Entry 7ZAN (X-ray diffraction, 5.06 A resolution (low resolution: residue-level contacts below are approximate; hydrogen-bond / salt-bridge calls are withheld)); this record covers chains A and B of the 4 polymer chains in the assembly.

== Chain A (and B) ==
Name: Interleukin-17A
Organism: Homo sapiens
Notes: fragment: il-17a; chain B of this document is another copy of the same molecule, construct and numbering; everything in this record applies to it too
UniProtKB: Q16552 (IL17_HUMAN); residue numbers follow UniProt; this construct covers 34-155
Chain sequence (123 residues; numbered 33 to 155; the number before each row is that of its first residue):
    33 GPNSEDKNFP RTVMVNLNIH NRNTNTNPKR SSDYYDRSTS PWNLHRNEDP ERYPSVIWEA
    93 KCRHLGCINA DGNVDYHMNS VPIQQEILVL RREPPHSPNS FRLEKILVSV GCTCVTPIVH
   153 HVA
Not modelled in the structure: 33-36, 59-63 (chain B: 33-42, 154-155)
Sequence notes: expression tag (33); engineered mutation Asp68 (Asn in Q16552), Ser129 (Cys in Q16552)
Disulfide bonds: Cys94-Cys144, Cys99-Cys146

== Interface between chain A and chain B ==
Pairs across the interface - 106 pairs, chain A then chain B:
  Asp38(A) - Met46(B)
  Arg43(A) - Val47(B)
  Arg43(A) - Asn48(B)
  Arg43(A) - Leu49(B)
  Arg43(A) - Asn50(B)
  Thr44(A) - Met46(B)
  Thr44(A) - Val47(B)
  Val45(A) - Val45(B)
  Val45(A) - Met46(B)
  Val45(A) - Val47(B)
  Val45(A) - Leu49(B)
  Val45(A) - Phe133(B)
  Met46(A) - Thr44(B)
  Met46(A) - Val45(B)
  Met46(A) - Pro130(B)
  Met46(A) - Asn131(B)
  Met46(A) - Ser132(B)
  Met46(A) - Phe133(B)
  Val47(A) - Thr44(B)
  Val47(A) - Val45(B)
  Val47(A) - Val47(B)
  Val47(A) - Asn131(B)
  Val47(A) - Phe133(B)
  Val47(A) - Leu135(B)
  Asn48(A) - Arg43(B)
  Asn48(A) - Asn131(B)
  Asn48(A) - Phe133(B)
  Asn48(A) - Arg134(B)
  Leu49(A) - Arg43(B)
  Leu49(A) - Thr44(B)
  Leu49(A) - Val45(B)
  Asn50(A) - Arg134(B)
  Ile51(A) - Leu135(B)
  Ile51(A) - Lys137(B)
  His52(A) - Arg134(B)
  His52(A) - Leu135(B)
  His52(A) - Glu136(B)
  His52(A) - Lys137(B)
  Arg54(A) - Glu136(B)
  Arg54(A) - Lys137(B)
  Arg54(A) - Ile138(B)
  Thr56(A) - Glu118(B)
  Thr56(A) - Lys137(B)
  Tyr66(A) - Val113(B)
  Tyr66(A) - Pro114(B)
  Arg69(A) - Val147(B)
  Arg69(A) - Thr148(B)
  Arg69(A) - Pro149(B)
  Arg69(A) - Ile150(B)
  Ser70(A) - Thr145(B)
  Ser70(A) - Cys146(B)
  Ser70(A) - Val147(B)
  Thr71(A) - Met110(B)
  Thr71(A) - Cys146(B)
  Ser72(A) - Thr145(B)
  Tyr85(A) - Leu120(B)
  Tyr85(A) - Lys137(B)
  Met110(A) - Thr71(B)
  Val113(A) - Tyr66(B)
  Pro114(A) - Lys61(B)
  Ile115(A) - Ile115(B)
  Ile115(A) - Val142(B)
  Gln117(A) - Val142(B)
  Glu118(A) - Asn53(B)
  Ile119(A) - Ile119(B)
  Leu120(A) - Tyr85(B)
  Leu120(A) - Pro86(B)
  Leu120(A) - Leu120(B)
  Leu122(A) - Val47(B)
  Asn131(A) - Val45(B)
  Asn131(A) - Met46(B)
  Ser132(A) - Met46(B)
  Phe133(A) - Met46(B)
  Phe133(A) - Val47(B)
  Phe133(A) - Asn48(B)
  Arg134(A) - Asn48(B)
  Arg134(A) - Asn50(B)
  Arg134(A) - His52(B)
  Leu135(A) - Asn48(B)
  Leu135(A) - Leu49(B)
  Leu135(A) - Ile51(B)
  Leu135(A) - His52(B)
  Glu136(A) - Ile51(B)
  Glu136(A) - His52(B)
  Glu136(A) - Arg54(B)
  Lys137(A) - Ile51(B)
  Lys137(A) - His52(B)
  Lys137(A) - Asn53(B)
  Lys137(A) - Arg54(B)
  Lys137(A) - Asn55(B)
  Leu139(A) - Asn55(B)
  Val142(A) - Ile115(B)
  Val142(A) - Gln117(B)
  Cys144(A) - Ile115(B)
  Cys144(A) - Thr145(B)
  Thr145(A) - Ser70(B)
  Thr145(A) - Ser72(B)
  Thr145(A) - Cys144(B)
  Thr145(A) - Thr145(B)
  Cys146(A) - Ser70(B)
  Cys146(A) - Thr71(B)
  Val147(A) - Arg69(B)
  Val147(A) - Ser70(B)
  Thr148(A) - Arg69(B)
  Pro149(A) - Arg69(B)
  Ile150(A) - Arg69(B)
Other interface residues (no listed pair), chain A (50 interface residues in all): Phe41, Trp74, Pro86, Val121, Ile138, Gly143
Other interface residues (no listed pair), chain B (50 interface residues in all): Asn57, Trp74, Arg123, Leu139

== In short ==
Chain A and chain B each contribute 50 residues to their interface.
Chain A and chain B are both Interleukin-17A (Homo sapiens); the structure, Crystal Structure of human IL-17A
in complex with IL-17RA and IL-17RC, was determined by X-ray diffraction (same publication as 5N9B).
